Entry 6BQ6 (X-ray diffraction, 1.65 A resolution); this record covers chains A and B.

[Chain A (and B)]
Name: Thermospermine synthase
From: Medicago truncatula
Notes: chain B of this document is another copy of the same molecule, construct and numbering; everything in this record applies to it too
UniProt: G7K2D1 (G7K2D1_MEDTR); residue numbers follow UniProt; this construct covers 1-328
Chain sequence (331 residues; row label = number of the first residue in the row; numbers below 1 keep their minus sign (Ser-2 is residue -2)):
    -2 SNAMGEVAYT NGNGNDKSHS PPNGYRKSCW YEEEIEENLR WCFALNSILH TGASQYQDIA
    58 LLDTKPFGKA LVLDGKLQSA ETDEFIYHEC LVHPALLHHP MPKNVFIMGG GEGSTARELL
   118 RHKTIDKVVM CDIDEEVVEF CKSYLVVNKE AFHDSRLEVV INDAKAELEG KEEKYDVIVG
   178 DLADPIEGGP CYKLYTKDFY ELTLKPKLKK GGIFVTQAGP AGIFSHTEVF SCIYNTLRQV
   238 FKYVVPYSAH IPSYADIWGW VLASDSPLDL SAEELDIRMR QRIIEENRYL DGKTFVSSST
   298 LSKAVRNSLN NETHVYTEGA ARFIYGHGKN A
Unresolved in the structure: -2 to 23, 315-328 (chain B: -2 to 23, 316-328)
Sequence notes: expression tag (-2 to 0)
Ligand contacts: pa(334) (TER; N-(3-amino-propyl)-N-(5-aminopropyl)-1,4-diaminobutane): Glu30, Ile32, Leu74, Gln75, Tyr84, Gly106, Gly107, Asp129, Asp178, Leu179, Ala180, Gln214, Tyr251, Trp255
From the paper describing this entry:
  - catalytic residues: Asp178 (proposed by the authors, not directly observed)
  - specificity-determining residues: His85, Glu109, Asp129, Gly216 (by similarity / conservation)

[Interface between chain A and chain B]
Pairs across the interface (73):
  Trp27(A) - Glu34(B)
  Trp27(A) - Asn35(B)
  Trp27(A) - Arg37(B)
  Glu31(A) - Trp27(B)
  Ile32(A) - Trp38(B)  hydrophobic
  Asn35(A) - Lys24(B)
  Asn35(A) - Trp27(B)
  Asn35(A) - Cys39(B)
  Asn35(A) - Phe40(B)
  Asn35(A) - Ala41(B)  hydrogen bond (backbone-backbone)
  Asn35(A) - Lys62(B)
  Asn35(A) - Pro63(B)
  Leu36(A) - Trp38(B)  hydrophobic
  Leu36(A) - Cys39(B)
  Leu36(A) - Phe40(B)  hydrophobic
  Leu36(A) - Phe64(B)  hydrophobic
  Arg37(A) - Trp27(B)
  Arg37(A) - Arg37(B)
  Arg37(A) - Trp38(B)
  Arg37(A) - Cys39(B)  hydrogen bond (backbone-backbone)
  Trp38(A) - Leu36(B)  hydrophobic
  Trp38(A) - Arg37(B)
  Trp38(A) - Trp38(B)  hydrophobic
  Trp38(A) - Ala252(B)  hydrophobic
  Cys39(A) - Asn35(B)
  Cys39(A) - Leu36(B)
  Cys39(A) - Arg37(B)  hydrogen bond (backbone-backbone)
  Phe40(A) - Asn35(B)
  Phe40(A) - Leu36(B)  hydrophobic
  Ala41(A) - Asn35(B)  hydrogen bond (backbone-backbone)
  Lys62(A) - Asn35(B)
  Pro63(A) - Asn35(B)
  Phe64(A) - Leu36(B)  hydrophobic
  Thr79(A) - Phe221(B)
  Ile83(A) - Ile220(B)  hydrophobic
  Ile220(A) - Ile83(B)  hydrophobic
  Ile220(A) - Pro249(B)  hydrophobic
  Ile220(A) - Tyr286(B)  hydrophobic
  Phe221(A) - Thr79(B)
  Phe221(A) - Phe82(B)  hydrophobic
  His247(A) - Asp253(B)
  His247(A) - Ile254(B)
  Pro249(A) - Ile220(B)  hydrophobic
  Asp253(A) - His247(B)
  Ile254(A) - His247(B)
  Ile254(A) - Ile254(B)  hydrophobic
  Glu283(A) - Lys300(B)  salt bridge
  Asn284(A) - Lys300(B)  hydrogen bond (backbone-side chain)
  Arg285(A) - Ala301(B)
  Tyr286(A) - Ser299(B)
  Tyr286(A) - Lys300(B)
  Asp288(A) - Lys300(B)
  Asp288(A) - Arg303(B)  salt bridge
  Lys290(A) - Thr297(B)
  Lys290(A) - Arg303(B)
  Thr291(A) - Ser299(B)
  Thr291(A) - Lys300(B)  hydrogen bond (side chain-backbone)
  Thr291(A) - Arg303(B)  hydrogen bond
  Ser294(A) - Ser294(B)  hydrogen bond (side chain-backbone)
  Ser294(A) - Thr297(B)  hydrogen bond (side chain-backbone)
  Thr297(A) - Lys290(B)
  Thr297(A) - Ser294(B)  hydrogen bond (backbone-side chain)
  Ser299(A) - Tyr286(B)
  Ser299(A) - Thr291(B)
  Lys300(A) - Glu283(B)  salt bridge
  Lys300(A) - Asn284(B)  hydrogen bond (side chain-backbone)
  Lys300(A) - Tyr286(B)
  Lys300(A) - Asp288(B)
  Lys300(A) - Thr291(B)  hydrogen bond (backbone-side chain)
  Ala301(A) - Arg285(B)
  Arg303(A) - Asp288(B)  salt bridge
  Arg303(A) - Lys290(B)
  Arg303(A) - Thr291(B)  hydrogen bond
Other interface residues (no listed pair), chain A (39 interface residues in all): Glu34, Phe82, Ala252, Leu287, Leu298
Other interface residues (no listed pair), chain B (40 interface residues in all): Glu31, Glu33, Leu287, Leu298

[Summary]
39 residues of chain A and 40 residues of chain B are in contact, with 13 hydrogen bonds and 4 salt bridges.
Polar pairs include Glu283(A)-Lys300(B), Asp288(A)-Arg303(B) and Asn284(A)-Lys300(B). Ligands of chain A:
pa(334). The paper reports the catalytic residue Asp178(A); specificity determinants His85(A), Glu109(A) and
Asp129(A) among others.
Chain A and chain B are both Thermospermine synthase (Medicago truncatula); the structure, Crystal structure
of Medicago truncatula Thermospermine Synthase (MtTSPS) in complex with thermospermine, was determined by
X-ray diffraction (same publication as 6BQ2, 6BQ3, 6BQ4, 6BQ5 and 6BQ7).
